7KRP - chains A and C of the 6 polymer chains in the assembly; structure by electron microscopy, 3.20 A resolution.

== Chain A ==
Protein: RNA-directed RNA polymerase
From: Severe acute respiratory syndrome coronavirus 2
Notes: EC 2.7.7.48
UniProtKB: P0DTD1 (R1AB_SARS2); residues 1-932 here correspond to UniProt positions 4393-5324 (UniProt number = residue number + 4392)
Sequence (932 residues; row label = number of the first residue in the row):
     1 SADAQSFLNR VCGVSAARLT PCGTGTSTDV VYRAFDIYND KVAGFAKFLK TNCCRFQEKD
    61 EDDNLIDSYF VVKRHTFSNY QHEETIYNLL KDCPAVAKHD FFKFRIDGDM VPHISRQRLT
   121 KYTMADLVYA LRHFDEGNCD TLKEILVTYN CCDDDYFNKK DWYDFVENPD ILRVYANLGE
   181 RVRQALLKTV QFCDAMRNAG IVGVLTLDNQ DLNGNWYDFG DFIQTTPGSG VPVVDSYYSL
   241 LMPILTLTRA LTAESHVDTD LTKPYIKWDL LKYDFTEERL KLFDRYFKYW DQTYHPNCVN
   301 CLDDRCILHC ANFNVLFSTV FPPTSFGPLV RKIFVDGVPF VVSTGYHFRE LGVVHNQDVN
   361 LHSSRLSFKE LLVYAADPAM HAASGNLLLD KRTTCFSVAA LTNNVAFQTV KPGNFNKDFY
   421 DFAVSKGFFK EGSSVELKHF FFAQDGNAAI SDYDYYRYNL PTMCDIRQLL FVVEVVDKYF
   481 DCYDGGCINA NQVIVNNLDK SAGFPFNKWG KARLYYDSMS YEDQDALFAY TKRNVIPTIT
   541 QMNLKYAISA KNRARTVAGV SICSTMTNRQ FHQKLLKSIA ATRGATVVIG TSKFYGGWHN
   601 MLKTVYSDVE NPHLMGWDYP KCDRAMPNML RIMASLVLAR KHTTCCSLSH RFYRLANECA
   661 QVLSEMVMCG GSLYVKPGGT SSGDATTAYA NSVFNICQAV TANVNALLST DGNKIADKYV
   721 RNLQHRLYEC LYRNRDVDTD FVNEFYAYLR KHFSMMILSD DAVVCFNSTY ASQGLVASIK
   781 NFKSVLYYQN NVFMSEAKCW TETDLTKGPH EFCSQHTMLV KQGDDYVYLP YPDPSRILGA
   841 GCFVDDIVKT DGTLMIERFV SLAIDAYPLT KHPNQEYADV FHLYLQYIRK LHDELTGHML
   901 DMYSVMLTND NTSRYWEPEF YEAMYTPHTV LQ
Not modelled in the structure: 1-2, 930-932
Bound ions: Mg2+: Asn209, Asp218 (together with ADP); Zn2+ site 1: His295, Cys301, Cys306, Cys310; Zn2+ site 2: Cys487, His642, Cys645, Cys646
Small-molecule neighbours:
  - chapso (1N7), molecule 1: Arg197, Gly230, Val231, Lys288, Tyr289, Trp290, Asp291
  - chapso (1N7), molecule 2: Val202, Val204, Asp221, Ile223, Val233, Arg733
  - chapso (1N7), molecule 3: Tyr903, Ser904, Val905
  - ADP: Phe35, Lys50, Asn52, Cys53, Lys73, Arg74, His75, Asn79, Arg116, Asp208, Asn209, Tyr217, Asp218, Gly220
Curated features (UniProtKB/Swiss-Prot):
  - region: Lys545 to Arg555 (Interaction with RMP Remdesivir), Thr582 to Pro620 (RdRp Palm N-ter)
  - active site: Ser759, Asp760, Asp761
  - binding site (Mn(2+)): Asn209, Asp218
  - binding site (Zn(2+)): His295, Cys301, Cys306, Cys310, Cys487, His642, Cys645, Cys646
  - site: Gln932 (Cleavage)
Reported in the primary citation:
  - binding site for the 40-nt RNA strand: Lys545, Lys551, Arg553, Arg555
  - catalytic residues: Asp760 (citing earlier work)
  - mutagenesis - D760A: increased binding to BTC scaffolds

== Chain C ==
Protein: Non-structural protein 7
From: Severe acute respiratory syndrome coronavirus 2
UniProtKB: P0DTD1 (R1AB_SARS2); residues 1-83 here correspond to UniProt positions 3860-3942 (UniProt number = residue number + 3859)
Sequence (88 residues; each row starts with the number of its first residue; numbers below 1 keep their minus sign (Gly-4 is residue -4)):
    -4 GPVDMSKMSD VKCTSVVLLS VLQQLRVESS SKLWAQCVQL HNDILLAKDT TEAFEKMVSL
    56 LSVLLSMQGA VDINKLCEEM LDNRATLQ
Not modelled in the structure: -4 to 0, 76-83
Differences from the reference sequence: expression tag (-4 to 0)
Curated features (UniProtKB/Swiss-Prot):
  - site: Gln83 (Cleavage)

== Chain A / chain C interface ==
Contacting residue pairs (34; chain A residue first):
  Thr409(A) - Glu23(C)  hydrogen bond
  Thr409(A) - Trp29(C)
  Lys411(A) - Gln18(C)
  Pro412(A) - Leu14(C)  hydrophobic
  Pro412(A) - Ser15(C)
  Gly413(A) - Val11(C)
  Gly413(A) - Ser15(C)
  Phe415(A) - Cys8(C)  hydrophobic
  Phe415(A) - Val12(C)  hydrophobic
  Tyr420(A) - Ser4(C)  hydrogen bond (side chain-backbone)
  Tyr420(A) - Asp5(C)  hydrogen bond
  Phe429(A) - Ser1(C)  hydrogen bond (backbone-side chain)
  Leu437(A) - Ser4(C)
  Leu437(A) - Lys7(C)
  Phe440(A) - Lys7(C)
  Phe440(A) - Leu40(C)  hydrophobic
  Phe441(A) - His36(C)
  Phe441(A) - Leu40(C)
  Phe442(A) - Asn37(C)
  Phe442(A) - Leu40(C)  hydrophobic
  Phe442(A) - Leu41(C)  hydrophobic
  Ala443(A) - Leu14(C)  hydrophobic
  Ala443(A) - Val33(C)
  Ala443(A) - His36(C)
  Ala443(A) - Asn37(C)  hydrogen bond (backbone-side chain)
  Gln444(A) - Trp29(C)  hydrogen bond (backbone-side chain)
  Gln444(A) - Val33(C)
  Asp445(A) - Trp29(C)
  Asp445(A) - Ala30(C)
  Asp445(A) - Val33(C)
  Ala550(A) - Leu41(C)
  Lys551(A) - Leu41(C)
  Asn552(A) - Leu41(C)
  Phe843(A) - Val11(C)  hydrophobic
Other interface residues (no listed pair), chain A (22 interface residues in all): Val410, Phe428, Lys430, Glu431

== Overview ==
22 residues of chain A face 18 of chain C across their interface; the contacts include 6 hydrogen bonds. Polar
contacts include Thr409(A)-Glu23(C), Tyr420(A)-Ser4(C) and Tyr420(A)-Asp5(C). Chain A binds ADP and 3 copies
of chapso. From the paper: the catalytic residue Asp760(A); D760A of chain A increases binding to BTC
scaffolds.
Here chain A is RNA-directed RNA polymerase and chain C is Non-structural protein 7, both from Severe acute
respiratory syndrome coronavirus 2. Entry 7KRP (Structure of SARS-CoV-2 backtracked complex complex bound to
nsp13 helicase - BTC (local refinement)) was determined by electron microscopy together with 7KRN and 7KRO
from the same study.
